PDB entry 6V11 | electron microscopy, 3.80 A resolution | chains E and F of the 6 polymer chains in the assembly

== Chain E (and F) ==
Molecule: Lon protease
Organism: Yersinia pestis
Notes: EC 3.4.21.53; chain F of this document is another copy of the same molecule, construct and numbering; everything in this record applies to it too
UniProtKB: A0A3N4AY83 (A0A3N4AY83_YERPE); residues 253-775 here = UniProt positions 253-775
Sequence (523 residues; numbered 253 to 775; the number before each row is that of its first residue):
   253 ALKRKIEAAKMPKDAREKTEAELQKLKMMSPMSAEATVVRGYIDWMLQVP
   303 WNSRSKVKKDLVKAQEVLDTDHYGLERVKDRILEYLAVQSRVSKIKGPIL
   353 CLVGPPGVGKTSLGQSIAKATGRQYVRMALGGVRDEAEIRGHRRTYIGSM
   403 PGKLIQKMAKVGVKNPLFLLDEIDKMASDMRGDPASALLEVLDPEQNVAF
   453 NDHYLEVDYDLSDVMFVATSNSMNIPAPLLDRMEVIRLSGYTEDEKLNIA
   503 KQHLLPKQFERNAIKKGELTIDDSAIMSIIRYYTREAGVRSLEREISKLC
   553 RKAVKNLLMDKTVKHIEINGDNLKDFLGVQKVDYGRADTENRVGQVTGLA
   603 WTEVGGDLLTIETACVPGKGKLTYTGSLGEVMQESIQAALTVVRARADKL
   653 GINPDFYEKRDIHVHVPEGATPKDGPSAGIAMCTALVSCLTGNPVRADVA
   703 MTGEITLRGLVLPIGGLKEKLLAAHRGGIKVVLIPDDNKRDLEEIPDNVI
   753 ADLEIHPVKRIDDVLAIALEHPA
Disordered / not traced: 301-315, 384-402, 428-436, 449-463, 586 (chain F: 384-400, 429-435, 675-677)
Residues lining bound ligands: ADP (adenosine-5'-diphosphate): Asp323, His324, Tyr325, Leu327, Pro358, Gly359, Val360, Gly361, Lys362, Thr363, Ser364, Tyr493, Ile501, His505, Leu506, Lys509, Val541, Arg542, Glu545
From the paper describing this entry:
  - catalytic residues: Glu424
  - mutagenesis - I399A: unchanged catalytic activity (ATP hydrolysis)
  - mutagenesis - G580L (26 and 33%): decreased catalytic activity on degradation of these substrates
  - mutagenesis - E458A: unchanged catalytic activity (ATPase activity)
  - mutagenesis - I399A, E447A, E458A, G580L: decreased catalytic activity on HspQ
  - mutagenesis - I399A, E447A, E458A, G580L: decreased catalytic activity on Y2853
  - mutagenesis - M284A: decreased catalytic activity on substrate

== How chain E and chain F interact ==
Pairs across the interface (47):
  Lys412(E) with Gln448(F); Asn453(F)
  Asn514(E) with Val340(F)
  Ala515(E) with Arg343(F); Val344(F), hydrophobic
  Lys517(E) with Arg343(F)
  Arg542(E) with Asp483(F), salt bridge
  Arg553(E) with Arg333(F); Tyr337(F); Val340(F); Pro350(F); Glu486(F), salt bridge
  Lys554(E) with Glu336(F), salt bridge
  Val556(E) with Ala339(F), hydrophobic; Val340(F), hydrophobic; Arg343(F)
  Lys557(E) with Asp332(F); Leu335(F); Glu336(F)
  Leu560(E) with Leu313(F), hydrophobic; Arg343(F)
  Met561(E) with Leu313(F), hydrophobic
  Val581(E) with Glu745(F)
  Gln582(E) with Arg742(F)
  Arg594(E) with Arg710(F); Leu712(F)
  Val595(E) with Arg710(F)
  Gly596(E) with Arg710(F)
  Glu614(E) with Thr708(F); Leu709(F), hydrogen bond (side chain-backbone)
  Val618(E) with Thr643(F); Arg646(F); Ala647(F)
  Pro619(E) with Arg646(F); Asp650(F)
  Gly620(E) with Tyr659(F)
  Lys621(E) with Tyr659(F)
  Thr627(E) with Glu636(F); Gln639(F)
  Gly628(E) with Glu636(F)
  Asp663(E) with Arg646(F), salt bridge; Tyr659(F)
  His665(E) with Thr643(F), hydrogen bond; Leu709(F)
  His667(E) with Glu636(F); Leu709(F)
  Pro669(E) with Glu636(F)
Interface residues without a listed pair, chain E (34 interface residues in all): Met284, Arg546, Lys583, Gln597, Thr615, Ala616, Thr625
Interface residues without a listed pair, chain F (32 interface residues in all): Glu287, Val314, Gln317, Ser342

== In short ==
Chain E and chain F form an interface of 34 and 32 residues respectively; the contacts include 2 hydrogen
bonds and 4 salt bridges. Polar pairs include Arg542(E)-Asp483(F), Arg553(E)-Glu486(F) and
Lys554(E)-Glu336(F). The paper reports the catalytic residue Glu424(E); I399A, E447A and E458A of chain E,
among others, reduce catalytic activity on HspQ; 5 substitutions were tested in all.
Both chains are Lon protease (Yersinia pestis). Entry 6V11 (Lon Protease from Yersinia pestis) was determined
by electron microscopy, deposited together with 6ON2.
